PDB entry 7W40 | electron microscopy, 3.00 A resolution | chains B and C of the 6 polymer chains in the assembly

[Chain B]
Protein: Guanine nucleotide-binding protein G(q) subunit alpha
From: Homo sapiens
Reference sequence: P50148 (GNAQ_HUMAN); residue numbers follow UniProt; this construct covers 36-359
Sequence (353 residues; row label = number of the first residue in the row):
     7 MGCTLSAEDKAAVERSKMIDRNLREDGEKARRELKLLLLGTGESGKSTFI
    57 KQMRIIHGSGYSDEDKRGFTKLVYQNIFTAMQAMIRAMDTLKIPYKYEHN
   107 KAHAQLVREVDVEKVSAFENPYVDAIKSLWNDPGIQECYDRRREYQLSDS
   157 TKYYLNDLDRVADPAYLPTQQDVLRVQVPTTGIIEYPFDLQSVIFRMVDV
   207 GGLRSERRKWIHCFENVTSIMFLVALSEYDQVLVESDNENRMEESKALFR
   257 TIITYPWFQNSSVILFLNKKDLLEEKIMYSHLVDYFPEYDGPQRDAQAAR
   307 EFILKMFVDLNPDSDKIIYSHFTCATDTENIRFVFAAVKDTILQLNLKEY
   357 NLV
Disordered / not traced: 7-8, 89-145, 163-173
Sequence notes: initiating methionine (7); expression tag (8-35); engineered mutation Gln183 (Arg in P50148), Leu209 (Gln in P50148)
Reported in the primary citation:
  - mutagenesis - R183Q: decreased signaling

[Chain C]
Protein: Guanine nucleotide-binding protein G(I)/G(S)/G(T) subunit beta-1
From: Homo sapiens
Reference sequence: P62873 (GBB1_HUMAN); residues 2-340 here = UniProt positions 2-340
Sequence (380 residues; numbered -13 to 366; the number before each row is that of its first residue; numbers below 1 keep their minus sign (Met-13 is residue -13)):
   -13 MHHHHHHHHHHGSSGSELDQLRQEAEQLKNQIRDARKACADATLSQITNN
    37 IDPVGRIQMRTRRTLRGHLAKIYAMHWGTDSRLLVSASQDGKLIIWDSYT
    87 TNKVHAIPLRSSWVMTCAYAPSGNYVACGGLDNICSIYNLKTREGNVRVS
   137 RELAGHTGYLSCCRFLDDNQIVTSSGDTTCALWDIETGQQTTTFTGHTGD
   187 VMSLSLAPDTRLFVSGACDASAKLWDVREGMCRQTFTGHESDINAICFFP
   237 NGNAFATGSDDATCRLFDLRADQELMTYSHDNIICGITSVSFSKSGRLLL
   287 AGYDDFNCNVWDALKADRAGVLAGHDNRVSCLGVTDDGMAVATGSWDSFL
   337 KIWNGSSGGGGSGGGGSSGVSGWRLFKKIS
Disordered / not traced: -13 to 25, 341-366
Sequence notes: initiating methionine (-13); expression tag (-12 to 1, 341-366)
Curated features (UniProtKB/Swiss-Prot):
  - modified residue: Ser2 (N-acetylserine), His266 (Phosphohistidine)

[How chain B and chain C interact]
Residue-residue contacts (45):
  Ala18(B) with Asn88(C)
  Val19(B) with Asn88(C)
  Arg21(B) with Val90(C), hydrogen bond (side chain-backbone); His91(C)
  Ser22(B) with Asn88(C), hydrogen bond; Lys89(C), hydrogen bond (side chain-backbone)
  Ile25(B) with Lys89(C); Ala92(C), hydrophobic
  Asp26(B) with Lys89(C), salt bridge
  Leu29(B) with Gly53(C); Leu55(C); Ile80(C), hydrophobic; Lys89(C)
  Asp32(B) with Lys78(C), salt bridge
  Gly33(B) with Leu55(C)
  Lys41(B) with Trp99(C)
  Thr187(B) with Asn119(C); Thr143(C)
  Ile189(B) with Trp99(C); Leu117(C), hydrophobic
  Glu191(B) with Trp99(C), hydrogen bond
  Val204(B) with Trp99(C), hydrophobic
  Ser211(B) with Tyr145(C); Gly162(C); Asp186(C)
  Glu212(B) with Asp186(C), hydrogen bond (backbone-side chain)
  Arg214(B) with Cys204(C); Asp228(C), salt bridge
  Lys215(B) with Met101(C); Tyr145(C); Met188(C); Cys204(C); Asp228(C), salt bridge; Asn230(C), hydrogen bond; Asp246(C), salt bridge
  Trp216(B) with Tyr145(C)
  His218(B) with Lys57(C), hydrogen bond (backbone-side chain); Tyr59(C), hydrogen bond; Trp332(C)
  Cys219(B) with Tyr59(C); Gln75(C)
  Phe220(B) with Trp99(C), hydrophobic
  Glu221(B) with Lys57(C), salt bridge; Trp332(C)
  Trp263(B) with Arg314(C)
Interface residues without a listed pair, chain B (25 interface residues in all): Arg30
Interface residues without a listed pair, chain C (28 interface residues in all): Ser98

[In short]
The interface between chain B and chain C involves 25 residues on one side and 28 on the other; the contacts
include 8 hydrogen bonds and 6 salt bridges. Polar contacts include Asp26(B)-Lys89(C), Asp32(B)-Lys78(C) and
Arg214(B)-Asp228(C). The paper reports that R183Q of chain B reduces signaling.
Here chain B is Guanine nucleotide-binding protein G(q) subunit alpha and chain C is Guanine
nucleotide-binding protein G(I)/G(S)/G(T) subunit beta-1, both from Homo sapiens. Entry 7W40 (Cryo-EM
Structure of Human Gastrin Releasing Peptide Receptor in complex with the agonist Bombesin (6-14) [D-Phe6 ...)
was determined by electron microscopy (same publication as 7W3Z and 7W41).
